PDB entry 9J3D | electron microscopy, 2.97 A resolution | chains A and E of the 12 polymer chains in the assembly

Chain A:
Protein: RND efflux system, OprJ-like protein
From: Klebsiella pneumoniae
UniProtKB: A0A411AKN6 (A0A411AKN6_KLEPN); numbering as in UniProt (aligned over 1-477)
Chain sequence (483 residues; each row starts with the number of its first residue):
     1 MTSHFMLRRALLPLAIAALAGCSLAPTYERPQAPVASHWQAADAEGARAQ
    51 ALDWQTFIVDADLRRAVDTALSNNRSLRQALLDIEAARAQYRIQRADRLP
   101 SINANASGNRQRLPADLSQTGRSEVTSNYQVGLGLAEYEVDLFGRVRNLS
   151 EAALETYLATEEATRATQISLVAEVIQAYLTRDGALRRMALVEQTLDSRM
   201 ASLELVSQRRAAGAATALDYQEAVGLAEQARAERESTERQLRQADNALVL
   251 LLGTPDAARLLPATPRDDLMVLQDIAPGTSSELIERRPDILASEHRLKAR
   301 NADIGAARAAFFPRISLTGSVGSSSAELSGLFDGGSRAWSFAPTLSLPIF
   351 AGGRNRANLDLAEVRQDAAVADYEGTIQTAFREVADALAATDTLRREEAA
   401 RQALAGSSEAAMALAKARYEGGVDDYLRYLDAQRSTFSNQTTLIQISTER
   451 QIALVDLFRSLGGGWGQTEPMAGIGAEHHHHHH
Not modelled in the structure: 1-60, 463-483
Construct notes: expression tag (478-483)

Chain E:
Protein: RND efflux system, MexC-like protein
From: Klebsiella pneumoniae
UniProtKB: A0A411AKL2 (A0A411AKL2_KLEPN); residues 1-387 here = UniProt positions 1-387
Chain sequence (395 residues; row label = number of the first residue in the row):
     1 MNKFREWITFSVISCLVAVTLVGCDKPEEQREEAPAREVDVLSVKTEPFT
    51 VFAELPGRIEPVRVAEVRARVAGIVLKRTFEEGADVKAGDVLFQIDPAPF
   101 KAALSRAQGELARAEAQLFQAQAMVRRYEPLVKIDAVSQQDFDNAMAALQ
   151 SAQADKRSAQANVETARLDLGYAEVRAPIAGRIGRAQVTEGALVGQGEAT
   201 LLARIQQLDPVYADFTQPAADALRLRAAIAEGKVAGASDQPLSLRVDGTD
   251 IERKGTLLFTDISVDRSTGQIALRGQFDNPEGVLLPGMYVRVRTPQGLNQ
   301 NAILVPQRAVQRSADGQASVMLLGEGDTVEVRQVTTGAMQGSRWQISEGL
   351 QAGDKVITSSLAAIRPGAKVIPREQGAAEKAPQSQAQWSHPQFEK
Not modelled in the structure: 1-35, 374-395
Construct notes: expression tag (388-395)

Chain A / chain E interface:
Pairs across the interface (6; chain A residue first):
  Arg-210(A) with Asp-135(E), salt bridge
  Gly-213(A) with Ser-138(E); Gln-139(E), hydrogen bond (backbone-backbone); Gln-140(E), hydrogen bond (backbone-backbone)
  Thr-216(A) with Ser-138(E)
  Ala-217(A) with Asp-135(E), hydrogen bond (backbone-backbone)
Interface residues without a listed pair, chain A (5 interface residues in all): Ala-215

Summary:
5 residues of chain A face 4 of chain E across their interface; the contacts include 3 hydrogen bonds and 1
salt bridge. Among the polar pairs are Arg-210(A)/Asp-135(E), Gly-213(A)/Gln-139(E) and Gly-213(A)/Gln-140(E).
Here chain A is RND efflux system, OprJ-like protein and chain E is RND efflux system, MexC-like protein, both
from Klebsiella pneumoniae. Entry 9J3D (Cryo-EM structure of TMexCD1-TOprJ1) was determined by electron
microscopy.
